Entry 6D5K (X-ray diffraction, 2.85 A resolution); this record covers chains A and B of the 3 polymer chains in the assembly.

[Chain A (and B)]
Name: Cob(I)yrinic acid a, c-diamide adenosyltransferase, mitochondrial
Organism: Homo sapiens
Notes: EC 2.5.1.17; chain B of this document is another copy of the same molecule, construct and numbering; everything in this record applies to it too
Reference sequence: Q96EY8 (MMAB_HUMAN); residue numbers follow UniProt; this construct covers 56-250
Chain sequence (196 residues; each row starts with the number of its first residue):
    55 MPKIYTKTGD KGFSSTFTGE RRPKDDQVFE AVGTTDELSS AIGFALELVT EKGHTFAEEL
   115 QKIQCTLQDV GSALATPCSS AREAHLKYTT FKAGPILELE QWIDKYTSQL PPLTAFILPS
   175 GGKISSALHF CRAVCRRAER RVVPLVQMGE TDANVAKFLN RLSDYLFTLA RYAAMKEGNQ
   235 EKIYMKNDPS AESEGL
Disordered / not traced: 55-78, 131-140, 241-250 (chain B: 55-56, 239-250)
Construct notes: initiating methionine (55)
Residues lining bound ligands:
  - 5'-deoxyadenosine (5AD): R190, E193, R194
  - cobalamin (B12), molecule 1: V86, D90, Q122, G125, S126, A129
  - cobalamin (B12), molecule 2: L167, T168, A169, F170, I171, R186, R190, S217, D218, F221, M239
Swiss-Prot annotation at these positions:
  - binding site (ATP): T60 to G63, S68, S69, K78, R190 to R194, N214
  - modified residue: S134 (Phosphoserine), K211 (N6-succinyllysine), K230 (N6-acetyllysine)
What the authors report for this chain:
  - binding site for cobalamin: F170
  - self-association interface (contacts with another copy of this molecule); pairs are residue here / residue on that copy: R186-D90 (salt bridge)
  - disease-associated variants - R186Q (11 +/- 3.6 min-1): unchanged catalytic activity
  - mutagenesis - R186Q: decreased binding to ATR AdoCbl PPPi complex
  - disease-associated variants - R186Q: decreased binding to AdoCbl
  - disease-associated variants - R186Q: unchanged binding to cob(II)alamin

[How chain A and chain B interact]
Pairs across the interface (31; chain A residue first):
  F83(A) - R194(B)
  E84(A) - R194(B)  salt bridge
  E84(A) - R195(B)  salt bridge
  G87(A) - R194(B)
  D90(A) - R186(B)  salt bridge
  E91(A) - A187(B)
  E91(A) - R191(B)  salt bridge
  S93(A) - P173(B)
  S94(A) - P173(B)
  S94(A) - H183(B)
  S94(A) - F184(B)
  S94(A) - R186(B)  hydrogen bond
  G97(A) - P173(B)
  F98(A) - L102(B)  hydrophobic
  F98(A) - S180(B)
  F98(A) - A181(B)  hydrophobic
  E101(A) - S174(B)
  E101(A) - G175(B)  hydrogen bond (side chain-backbone)
  E101(A) - G176(B)  hydrogen bond (side chain-backbone)
  E101(A) - K177(B)  hydrogen bond (backbone-side chain)
  E101(A) - S180(B)
  Q115(A) - K236(B)
  Q118(A) - P173(B)  hydrogen bond (side chain-backbone)
  C119(A) - L172(B)  hydrophobic
  C119(A) - Y238(B)  hydrophobic
  Q122(A) - F170(B)
  Q122(A) - L172(B)
  Q122(A) - Y238(B)  hydrogen bond (side chain-backbone)
  D123(A) - Y238(B)  hydrogen bond
  F184(A) - F184(B)  hydrophobic
  R191(A) - R191(B)
Other interface residues (no listed pair), chain A (20 interface residues in all): D80, T88, A95
Other interface residues (no listed pair), chain B (23 interface residues in all): F98, V188, R190, V197

[In short]
Chain A and chain B form an interface of 20 and 23 residues respectively, with 7 hydrogen bonds and 4 salt
bridges. Polar pairs include E84(A)-R194(B), E84(A)-R195(B) and D90(A)-R186(B). Bound to chain A:
5'-deoxyadenosine and cobalamin. From the paper: a binding site for cobalamin at F170(A); R186Q of chain A
reduces binding to ATR AdoCbl PPPi complex.
Both chains are Cob(I)yrinic acid a, c-diamide adenosyltransferase, mitochondrial (Homo sapiens). Entry 6D5K
(Structure of Human ATP:Cobalamin Adenosyltransferase bound to ATP, and Adenosylcobalamin) was determined by
X-ray diffraction (same publication as 6D5X).
